7TTQ - chain A; structure by X-ray diffraction, 1.62 A resolution.

[Chain A]
Protein: cytochrome P450 hydroxylase
Source organism: Actinomadura parvosata subsp. kistnae
Notes: EC 1.-.-.-
UniProt: A0A2P9IBF7 (A0A2P9IBF7_9ACTN); residue numbers follow UniProt; this construct covers 1-384
Sequence (384 residues; numbered 1 to 384; the number before each row is that of its first residue):
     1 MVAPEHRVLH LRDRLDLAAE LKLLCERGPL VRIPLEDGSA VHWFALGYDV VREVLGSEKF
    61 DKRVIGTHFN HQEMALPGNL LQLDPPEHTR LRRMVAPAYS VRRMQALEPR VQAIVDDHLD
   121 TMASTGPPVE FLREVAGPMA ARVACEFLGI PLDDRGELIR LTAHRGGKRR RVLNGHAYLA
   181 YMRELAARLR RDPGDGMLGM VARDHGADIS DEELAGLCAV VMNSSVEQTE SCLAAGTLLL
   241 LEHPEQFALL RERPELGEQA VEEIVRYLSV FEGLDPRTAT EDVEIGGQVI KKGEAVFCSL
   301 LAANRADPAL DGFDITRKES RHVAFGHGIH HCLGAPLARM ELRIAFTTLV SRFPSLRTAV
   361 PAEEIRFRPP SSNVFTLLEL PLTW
Not modelled in the structure: 1-5, 68-73, 164-179
Metal / ion sites: heme Fe: Cys332 (together with imidazole)
Residues lining bound ligands: heme (HEM): Lys62, Leu80, Leu81, His88, Arg92, Tyr99, Phe147, Val220, Val221, Ser225, Gln228, Thr229, Cys232, Val270, Phe271, Leu274, Asp275, Arg277, Leu300, Ala324, Phe325, Gly326, Ile329, His330, His331, Cys332, Leu333, Gly334, Leu337, Ala338, Leu342

[Summary]
Chain A binds heme.
Chain A is cytochrome P450 hydroxylase (Actinomadura parvosata subsp. kistnae); the structure, P450 (OxyA)
from kistamicin biosynthesis, imidazole complex, was determined by X-ray diffraction together with 7TTA, 7TTB,
7TTO and 7TTP from the same study.
